8T8P - chains A and C of the 33 polymer chains in the assembly; structure by electron microscopy, 3.40 A resolution.

Chain A (and C):
Molecule: Flagellar M-ring protein
Organism: Salmonella enterica subsp. enterica serovar Typhimurium
Notes: chain C of this document is another copy of the same molecule, construct and numbering; everything in this record applies to it too
UniProt: P15928 (FLIF_SALTY); numbering as in UniProt (aligned over 1-560)
Chain sequence (560 residues; each row starts with the number of its first residue):
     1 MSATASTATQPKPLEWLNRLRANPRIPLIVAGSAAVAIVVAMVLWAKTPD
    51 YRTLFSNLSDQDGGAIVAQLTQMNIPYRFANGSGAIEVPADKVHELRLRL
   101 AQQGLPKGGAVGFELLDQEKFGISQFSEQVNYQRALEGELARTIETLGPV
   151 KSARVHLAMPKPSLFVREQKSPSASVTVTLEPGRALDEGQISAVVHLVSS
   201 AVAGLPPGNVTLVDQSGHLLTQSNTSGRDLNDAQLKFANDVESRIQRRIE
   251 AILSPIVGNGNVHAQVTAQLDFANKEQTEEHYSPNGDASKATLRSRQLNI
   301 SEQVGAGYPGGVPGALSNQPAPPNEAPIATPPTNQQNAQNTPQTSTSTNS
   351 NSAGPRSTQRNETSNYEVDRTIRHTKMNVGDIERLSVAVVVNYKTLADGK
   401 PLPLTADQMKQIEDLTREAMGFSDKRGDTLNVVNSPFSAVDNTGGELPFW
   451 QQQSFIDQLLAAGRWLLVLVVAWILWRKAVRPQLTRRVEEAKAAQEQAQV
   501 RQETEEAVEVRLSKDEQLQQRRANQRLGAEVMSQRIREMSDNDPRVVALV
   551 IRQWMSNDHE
Not modelled in the structure: 1-124, 161-170, 305-354, 439-560

How chain A and chain C interact:
Contacting residue pairs - 39 pairs, chain A then chain C:
  Glu128(A) - Phe126(C)
  Gln129(A) - Phe126(C)
  Tyr132(A) - Phe126(C)  hydrophobic
  Tyr132(A) - Val130(C)  hydrophobic
  Tyr132(A) - Gln133(C)  hydrogen bond
  Glu139(A) - Glu137(C)
  Glu139(A) - Arg154(C)
  Glu139(A) - His156(C)  salt bridge
  Thr143(A) - Arg154(C)
  Thr143(A) - His156(C)
  Leu147(A) - Asp214(C)
  Leu147(A) - Gln215(C)
  Leu147(A) - Ser216(C)
  Leu147(A) - Gly217(C)
  Gly148(A) - Gln215(C)  hydrogen bond (backbone-backbone)
  Gln190(A) - Ser216(C)
  Gln190(A) - Gly217(C)
  Ala193(A) - Val213(C)
  Ala193(A) - Leu219(C)  hydrophobic
  His196(A) - Thr211(C)
  His196(A) - Asn224(C)  hydrogen bond
  Leu197(A) - Ser175(C)  hydrogen bond (backbone-side chain)
  Leu197(A) - Val176(C)
  Leu197(A) - Thr177(C)
  Leu197(A) - Thr211(C)
  Leu197(A) - Val213(C)  hydrophobic
  Ser200(A) - Ala158(C)
  Ser200(A) - Ser173(C)  hydrogen bond (backbone-side chain)
  Ser200(A) - Ala174(C)  hydrogen bond (side chain-backbone)
  Ser200(A) - Ser175(C)
  Ser200(A) - Asn209(C)
  Ser200(A) - Thr211(C)
  Ala201(A) - Leu157(C)
  Ala201(A) - Ala158(C)
  Ala201(A) - Ser175(C)
  Val202(A) - Ala158(C)
  Ala203(A) - Ala158(C)
  Ala203(A) - Pro160(C)  hydrophobic
  Ala203(A) - Ser171(C)
Other interface residues (no listed pair), chain A (20 interface residues in all): Leu140, Arg142, Ser192, Val194, Gly204

Summary:
Chain A and chain C form an interface of 20 and 24 residues respectively, with 6 hydrogen bonds and 1 salt
bridge. Polar pairs include Glu139(A)-His156(C), Tyr132(A)-Gln133(C) and His196(A)-Asn224(C).
Chain A and chain C are both Flagellar M-ring protein (Salmonella enterica subsp. enterica serovar
Typhimurium); the structure, 33-mer FliF MS-ring from Salmonella, was determined by electron microscopy (same
publication as 8VIB, 8VID, 8VKQ and 8VKR).
